PDB entry 7JZ2 | electron microscopy, 2.50 A resolution | chains B and C of the 12 polymer chains in the assembly

[Chain B]
Name: Succinate dehydrogenase iron-sulfur subunit
From: Escherichia coli
Notes: EC 1.3.5.1
Reference sequence: P07014 (SDHB_ECOLI); numbering as in UniProt (aligned over 1-238)
Amino-acid sequence (238 residues; numbered 1 to 238; the number before each row is that of its first residue):
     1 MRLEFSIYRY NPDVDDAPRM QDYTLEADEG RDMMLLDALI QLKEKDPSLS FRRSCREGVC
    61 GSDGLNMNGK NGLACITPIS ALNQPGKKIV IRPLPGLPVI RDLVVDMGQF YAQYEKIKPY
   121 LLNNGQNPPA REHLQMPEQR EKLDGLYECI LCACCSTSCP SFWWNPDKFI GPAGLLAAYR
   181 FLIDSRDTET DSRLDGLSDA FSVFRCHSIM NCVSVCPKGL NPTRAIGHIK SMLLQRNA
UniProt features mapped onto this chain:
  - binding site ([2Fe-2S] cluster): C55, C60, C75
  - binding site ([4Fe-4S] cluster): C149, C152, C155, C216
  - binding site ([3Fe-4S] cluster): C159, C206, C212
  - binding site (a ubiquinone): W164
Bound ions: 2Fe-2S cluster Fe near D63 (its only coordinating residue here); 3Fe-4S cluster Fe near I209 (its only coordinating residue here)
Small-molecule neighbours:
  - 3Fe-4S cluster (F3S): C159, S161, F169, P172, C206, H207, S208, I209, M210, N211, C212, T223, I226
  - 2Fe-2S cluster (FES): L36, R53, S54, C55, R56, E57, G58, C60, G61, S62, D63, L73, C75
  - 4Fe-4S cluster (SF4): F110, C149, I150, L151, C152, A153, C154, C155, A173, L176, C216, P217, K218, L220
  - ubiquinone-2 (UQ2): P160, W164, I209

[Chain C]
Name: Succinate dehydrogenase cytochrome b556 subunit
From: Escherichia coli
Reference sequence: P69054 (DHSC_ECOLI); numbering as in UniProt (aligned over 1-129)
Amino-acid sequence (129 residues; row label = number of the first residue in the row):
     1 MIRNVKKQRP VNLDLQTIRF PITAIASILH RVSGVITFVA VGILLWLLGT SLSSPEGFEQ
    61 ASAIMGSFFV KFIMWGILTA LAYHVVVGIR HMMMDFGYLE ETFEAGKRSA KISFVITVVL
   121 SLLAGVLVW
Disordered / not traced: 1-4
UniProt features mapped onto this chain:
  - binding site (heme): H84
Bound ions: heme Fe: H84 (shared with 1 residue of chain D)
Small-molecule neighbours:
  - 1,2-Distearoyl-sn-glycerophosphoethanolamine (3PE): L44, L47, L48, F58, A61, S62, M65, M74, L78, L81, V128
  - heme (HEM): H30, R31, G34, V35, T37, F38, V41, H84, V85, G88, I89, H91, M92
  - ubiquinone-2 (UQ2): L15, F20, A24, S27, I28, R31

[Chain B / chain C interface]
Pairs across the interface - 43 pairs, chain B then chain C:
  Y10(B) with K7(C); P10(C)
  P12(B) with K7(C)
  P18(B) with P10(C), hydrophobic
  N68(B) with R19(C), hydrogen bond (backbone-side chain)
  G69(B) with T17(C); I18(C); R19(C), hydrogen bond (backbone-backbone)
  K70(B) with R19(C)
  R92(B) with N12(C), hydrogen bond; D14(C); T17(C), hydrogen bond
  P93(B) with N12(C), hydrogen bond (backbone-side chain)
  P95(B) with N12(C); I18(C), hydrophobic
  G96(B) with V11(C); N12(C), hydrogen bond (backbone-backbone)
  L97(B) with V11(C)
  P98(B) with P10(C); V11(C), hydrophobic
  V99(B) with R9(C); P10(C), hydrogen bond (backbone-backbone)
  I100(B) with R9(C)
  D106(B) with R9(C), salt bridge
  W163(B) with L13(C), hydrophobic; I18(C), hydrophobic
  W164(B) with L13(C), hydrophobic
  H207(B) with S27(C); R31(C); H91(C)
  S208(B) with T23(C); E101(C)
  I209(B) with T23(C); A24(C), hydrophobic
  M210(B) with T23(C); E101(C); F103(C); G106(C)
  N211(B) with P21(C)
  S214(B) with F103(C)
  N221(B) with E101(C), hydrogen bond (side chain-backbone)
  T223(B) with E101(C)
  R224(B) with E101(C)
Also at the interface, not in a pair above, chain B (32 interface residues in all): Y8, N66, M67, L94, V213, G227
Also at the interface, not in a pair above, chain C (22 interface residues in all): F20, M94, T102

[Summary]
32 residues of chain B face 22 of chain C across their interface; the contacts include 8 hydrogen bonds and 1
salt bridge. Polar contacts include D106(B)-R9(C), N68(B)-R19(C) and R92(B)-N12(C). Ubiquinone-2 is bound
between chain B and chain C.
Here chain B is Succinate dehydrogenase iron-sulfur subunit and chain C is Succinate dehydrogenase cytochrome
b556 subunit, both from Escherichia coli. Entry 7JZ2 (Succinate: quinone oxidoreductase SQR from E.coli K12)
was determined by electron microscopy together with 6WTI and 6WU6 from the same study.
